3QN9 - chains A and B; structure by X-ray diffraction, 2.93 A resolution.

# Chain A (and B)
Molecule: 6-pyruvoyl tetrahydrobiopterin synthase
Source organism: Escherichia coli
Notes: EC 4.2.3.12; chain B of this document is another copy of the same molecule, construct and numbering; everything in this record applies to it too
UniProt: C6EJA7 (C6EJA7_ECOD1); residue numbers follow UniProt; this construct covers 1-121
Chain sequence (141 residues; numbered -19 to 121; the number before each row is that of its first residue; numbers below 1 keep their minus sign (Met-19 is residue -19)):
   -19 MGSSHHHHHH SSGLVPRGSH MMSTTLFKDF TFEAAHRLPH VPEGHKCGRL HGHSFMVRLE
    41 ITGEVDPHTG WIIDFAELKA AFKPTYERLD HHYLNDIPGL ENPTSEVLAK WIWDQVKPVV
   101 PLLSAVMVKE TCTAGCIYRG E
Unresolved in the structure: -19 to 1, 120-121 (chain B: -19 to 3, 121)
Sequence notes: expression tag (-19 to 0)
Metal / ion sites: Zn2+: His16, His31, His33

# Chain A / chain B interface
Contacting residue pairs (43):
  Glu13(A) - His31(B)
  Glu13(A) - Gly32(B)
  Glu13(A) - His33(B)  salt bridge
  Glu13(A) - Thr111(B)
  Ala14(A) - His31(B)
  Ala14(A) - Gly32(B)
  Ala15(A) - Ala15(B)  hydrophobic
  Ala15(A) - His31(B)
  Ala15(A) - Gly32(B)
  Lys26(A) - His71(B)
  Arg29(A) - Asp70(B)  hydrogen bond (side chain-backbone)
  Arg29(A) - His71(B)  hydrogen bond (side chain-backbone)
  Arg29(A) - His72(B)  hydrogen bond
  Leu30(A) - His71(B)
  Leu30(A) - His72(B)
  Leu30(A) - Tyr73(B)  hydrogen bond (backbone-backbone)
  His31(A) - Glu13(B)
  His31(A) - Ala14(B)
  His31(A) - Ala15(B)
  His31(A) - His71(B)
  His31(A) - His72(B)
  Gly32(A) - Glu13(B)
  Gly32(A) - Ala14(B)  hydrogen bond (backbone-backbone)
  Gly32(A) - Ala15(B)
  Gly32(A) - His33(B)
  His33(A) - Glu13(B)  salt bridge
  His33(A) - Gly32(B)
  His33(A) - His33(B)
  His33(A) - Ser34(B)
  Ser34(A) - His33(B)
  Ser34(A) - Ser34(B)  hydrogen bond (side chain-backbone)
  Ser34(A) - Glu110(B)  hydrogen bond (side chain-backbone)
  Asp70(A) - Lys26(B)
  Asp70(A) - Arg29(B)  hydrogen bond (backbone-side chain)
  His71(A) - Lys26(B)
  His71(A) - Cys27(B)
  His71(A) - Arg29(B)  hydrogen bond (backbone-side chain)
  His71(A) - His31(B)
  His72(A) - Arg29(B)  hydrogen bond
  His72(A) - Leu30(B)
  His72(A) - His31(B)
  Tyr73(A) - Leu30(B)  hydrophobic
  Glu110(A) - Ser34(B)
Interface residues without a listed pair, chain A (18 interface residues in all): Cys27, Glu67, Thr111
Interface residues without a listed pair, chain B (18 interface residues in all): Glu67

# Summary
Chain A and chain B each contribute 18 residues to their interface, with 10 hydrogen bonds and 2 salt bridges.
Polar contacts include Glu13(A)-His33(B), Arg29(A)-Asp70(B) and Arg29(A)-His71(B). The Zn2+ site is built by
His16(A), His31(A) and His33(A).
Chain A and chain B are both 6-pyruvoyl tetrahydrobiopterin synthase (Escherichia coli); the structure,
Crystal structure of a 6-pyruvoyltetrahydropterin synthase homologue from Esherichia coli, was determined by
X-ray diffraction (same publication as 3QN0).
